PDB entry 9D93 | electron microscopy, 2.85 A resolution | chains Lb and Lf of the 45 polymer chains in the assembly

[Chain Lb (and Lf)]
Name: Tail collar fibers, gp4
Organism: Mycobacterium phage Bxb1
Notes: chain Lf of this document is another copy of the same molecule, construct and numbering; everything in this record applies to it too
UniProtKB: Q9B0B7 (Q9B0B7_BPMB1); residue numbers follow UniProt; this construct covers 1-356
Amino-acid sequence (356 residues; numbered 1 to 356; the number before each row is that of its first residue):
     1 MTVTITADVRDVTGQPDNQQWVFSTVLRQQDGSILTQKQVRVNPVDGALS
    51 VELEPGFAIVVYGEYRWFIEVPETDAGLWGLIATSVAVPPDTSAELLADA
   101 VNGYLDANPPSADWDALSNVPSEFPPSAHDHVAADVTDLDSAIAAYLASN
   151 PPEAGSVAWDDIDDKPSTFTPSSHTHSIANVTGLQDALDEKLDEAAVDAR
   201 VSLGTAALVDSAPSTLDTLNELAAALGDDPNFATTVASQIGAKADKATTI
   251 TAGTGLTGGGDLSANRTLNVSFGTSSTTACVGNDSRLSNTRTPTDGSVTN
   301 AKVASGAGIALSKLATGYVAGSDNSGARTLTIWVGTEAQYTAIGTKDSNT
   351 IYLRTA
Unresolved in the structure: 1, 112-356 (chain Lf: 1, 111-356)

[Chain Lb / chain Lf interface]
Residue-residue contacts (50; chain Lb residue first):
  Asp-8(Lb) / Ser-33(Lf)
  Asp-8(Lb) / Ile-34(Lf)  hydrogen bond (backbone-backbone)
  Val-9(Lb) / Ile-34(Lf)
  Val-9(Lb) / Thr-36(Lf)
  Arg-10(Lb) / Ser-33(Lf)
  Arg-10(Lb) / Ile-34(Lf)  hydrogen bond (backbone-backbone)
  Arg-10(Lb) / Leu-35(Lf)
  Arg-10(Lb) / Thr-36(Lf)  hydrogen bond (backbone-backbone)
  Asp-11(Lb) / Leu-35(Lf)
  Asp-11(Lb) / Lys-38(Lf)  salt bridge
  Asp-11(Lb) / Val-40(Lf)
  Val-12(Lb) / Phe-23(Lf)
  Val-12(Lb) / Ser-24(Lf)
  Val-12(Lb) / Thr-25(Lf)
  Val-12(Lb) / Leu-53(Lf)
  Val-12(Lb) / Glu-54(Lf)  hydrogen bond (backbone-backbone)
  Thr-13(Lb) / Val-40(Lf)
  Thr-13(Lb) / Val-51(Lf)
  Thr-13(Lb) / Glu-52(Lf)
  Gly-14(Lb) / Glu-54(Lf)
  Asp-17(Lb) / Thr-36(Lf)  hydrogen bond
  Asp-17(Lb) / Lys-38(Lf)  salt bridge
  Trp-21(Lb) / Ile-34(Lf)  hydrophobic
  Tyr-62(Lb) / Leu-27(Lf)  hydrophobic
  Tyr-62(Lb) / Thr-36(Lf)
  Tyr-65(Lb) / Leu-27(Lf)  hydrophobic
  Tyr-65(Lb) / Gln-37(Lf)  hydrogen bond
  Trp-79(Lb) / Leu-27(Lf)  hydrophobic
  Trp-79(Lb) / Gln-29(Lf)
  Val-86(Lb) / Leu-27(Lf)
  Pro-89(Lb) / Val-26(Lf)  hydrophobic
  Pro-90(Lb) / Phe-57(Lf)  hydrophobic
  Asp-91(Lb) / Pro-90(Lf)
  Thr-92(Lb) / Phe-57(Lf)
  Thr-92(Lb) / Glu-70(Lf)  hydrogen bond
  Ser-93(Lb) / Val-88(Lf)  hydrogen bond (side chain-backbone)
  Ser-93(Lb) / Pro-89(Lf)
  Ser-93(Lb) / Pro-90(Lf)
  Ala-94(Lb) / Glu-70(Lf)
  Leu-96(Lb) / Thr-92(Lf)
  Leu-96(Lb) / Ala-94(Lf)  hydrophobic
  Leu-96(Lb) / Leu-97(Lf)  hydrophobic
  Leu-97(Lb) / Val-101(Lf)  hydrophobic
  Ala-100(Lb) / Leu-97(Lf)  hydrophobic
  Val-101(Lb) / Val-101(Lf)  hydrophobic
  Tyr-104(Lb) / Ala-98(Lf)
  Tyr-104(Lb) / Asn-102(Lf)
  Tyr-104(Lb) / Leu-105(Lf)  hydrophobic
  Leu-105(Lb) / Pro-110(Lf)  hydrophobic
  Asn-108(Lb) / Asn-102(Lf)  hydrogen bond
Also at the interface, not in a pair above, chain Lb (30 interface residues in all): Ala-7, Glu-64, Trp-67, Ala-87
Also at the interface, not in a pair above, chain Lf (34 interface residues in all): Arg-28, Gly-32, Ala-58, Thr-84

[Summary]
Chain Lb and chain Lf form an interface of 30 and 34 residues respectively, with 9 hydrogen bonds and 2 salt
bridges. Polar contacts include Asp-11(Lb)/Lys-38(Lf), Asp-17(Lb)/Lys-38(Lf) and Asp-17(Lb)/Thr-36(Lf).
Chain Lb and chain Lf are both Tail collar fibers, gp4 (Mycobacterium phage Bxb1); the structure,
Mycobacteriophage Bxb1 tail tip - Composite map and model, was determined by electron microscopy (same
publication as 9D9W, 9D94, 9D9L and 9D9X).
